PDB entry 8V47 | electron microscopy, 4.08 A resolution (low resolution: residue-level contacts below are approximate; hydrogen-bond / salt-bridge calls are withheld) | chains A and F of the 7 polymer chains in the assembly

== Chain A (and F) ==
Protein: AriA antitoxin
Organism: Escherichia coli B185
Notes: fragment: e; engineered mutation(s): E393Q; chain F of this document is another copy of the same molecule, construct and numbering; everything in this record applies to it too
UniProt: D6IC77 (D6IC77_ECOLX); residue numbers follow UniProt; this construct covers 2-464
Amino-acid sequence (464 residues; each row starts with the number of its first residue):
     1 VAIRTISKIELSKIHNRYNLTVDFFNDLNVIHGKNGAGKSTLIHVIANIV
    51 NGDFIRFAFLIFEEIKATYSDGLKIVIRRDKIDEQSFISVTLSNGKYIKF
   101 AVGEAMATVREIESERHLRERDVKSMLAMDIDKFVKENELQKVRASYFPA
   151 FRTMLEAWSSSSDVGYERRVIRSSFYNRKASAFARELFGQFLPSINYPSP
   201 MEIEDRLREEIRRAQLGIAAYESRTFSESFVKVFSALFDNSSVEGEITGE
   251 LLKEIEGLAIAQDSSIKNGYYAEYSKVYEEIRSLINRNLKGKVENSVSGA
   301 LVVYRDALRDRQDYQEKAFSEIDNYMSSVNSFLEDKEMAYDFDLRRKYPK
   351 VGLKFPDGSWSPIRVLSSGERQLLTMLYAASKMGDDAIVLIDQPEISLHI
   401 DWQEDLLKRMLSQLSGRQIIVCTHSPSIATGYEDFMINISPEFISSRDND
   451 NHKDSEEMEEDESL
Unresolved in the structure: 1-2, 115-122, 163-171, 239-247, 289-294, 447-464 (chain F: 1-2, 115-122, 163-171, 237-247, 289-294, 447-464)
Sequence notes: expression tag (1); conflict Q393 (Glu in D6IC77)
Small-molecule neighbours: ATP (adenosine-5'-triphosphate): H15, R17, Y18, K34, N35, G36, A37, G38, K39, S40, T41, Q393, H424
What the authors report for this chain:
  - mutagenesis - K39I, D392A: decreased catalytic activity

== How chain A and chain F interact ==
Contacting residue pairs (56):
  R212(A) - R212(F)
  R212(A) - Q215(F)
  R212(A) - K347(F)
  R212(A) - Y348(F)
  R212(A) - P349(F)
  R213(A) - K347(F)
  L216(A) - K347(F)
  A219(A) - A219(F)
  E222(A) - F226(F)
  S223(A) - E222(F)
  S223(A) - Y271(F)
  S223(A) - R311(F)
  R224(A) - Y271(F)
  F226(A) - F226(F)
  F226(A) - S229(F)
  F226(A) - Y304(F)
  S227(A) - Y271(F)
  S227(A) - V277(F)
  S227(A) - Y304(F)
  F230(A) - I281(F)
  F230(A) - A300(F)
  F230(A) - Y304(F)
  V231(A) - V277(F)
  V231(A) - I281(F)
  V233(A) - V233(F)
  F234(A) - I281(F)
  F234(A) - L284(F)
  F234(A) - I285(F)
  S235(A) - L284(F)
  L237(A) - S296(F)
  F238(A) - L284(F)
  F238(A) - N288(F)
  F238(A) - V297(F)
  Y270(A) - L216(F)
  Y271(A) - S223(F)
  Y271(A) - R224(F)
  Y271(A) - S227(F)
  Y271(A) - E228(F)
  Y274(A) - S227(F)
  V277(A) - S227(F)
  E280(A) - V231(F)
  I281(A) - F230(F)
  I281(A) - F234(F)
  L284(A) - V231(F)
  L284(A) - F234(F)
  L284(A) - S235(F)
  V297(A) - F234(F)
  A300(A) - F234(F)
  L301(A) - F234(F)
  Y304(A) - F230(F)
  R311(A) - S223(F)
  R311(A) - F226(F)
  R345(A) - R213(F)
  K347(A) - R213(F)
  K347(A) - L216(F)
  P349(A) - R212(F)
Other interface residues (no listed pair), chain A (39 interface residues in all): R208, E209, Q215, A220, S229, E273, A307, L344
Other interface residues (no listed pair), chain F (35 interface residues in all): A220, Y270, Y274, A307

== Summary ==
The interface between chain A and chain F involves 39 residues on one side and 35 on the other. Bound to chain
A: ATP. The paper reports that K39I and D392A of chain A reduce catalytic activity.
Chain A and chain F are both AriA antitoxin (Escherichia coli B185); the structure, CryoEM structure of
AriA-AriB complex (Form II), was determined by electron microscopy together with 8V45, 8V46, 8V48 and 8V49
from the same study.
